4I69 - chain A; structure by X-ray diffraction, 1.79 A resolution.

# Chain A
Molecule: Heat resistant RNA dependent ATPase
Source organism: Thermus thermophilus
Notes: EC 3.6.4.13; fragment: RRM domain
UniProtKB: Q72GF3 (Q72GF3_THET2); residues 424-510 here correspond to UniProt positions 431-517 (UniProt number = residue number + 7)
Chain sequence (87 residues; row label = number of the first residue in the row):
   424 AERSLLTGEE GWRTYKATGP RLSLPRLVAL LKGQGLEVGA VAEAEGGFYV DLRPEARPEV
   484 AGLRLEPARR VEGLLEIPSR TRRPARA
Not modelled in the structure: 424, 504-510
Sequence notes: engineered mutation Ala463 (Lys470 in Q72GF3)
Reported in the primary citation:
  - mutagenesis - R444A (5- to 10-fold), Y472A (5- to 10-fold): decreased binding to RNA
  - mutagenesis - K439A (<5-fold), S446C, K455A, Q457C, G462C, R487A (<5-fold), R492A (<5-fold): unchanged binding to RNA
  - mutagenesis - A452C (10-fold): increased binding to RNA

# Summary
From the paper: R444A and Y472A reduce binding to RNA; A452C increases binding to RNA; 10 substitutions were
tested in all.
Chain A is Heat resistant RNA dependent ATPase (Thermus thermophilus); the structure, Crystal structure of the
K463A mutant of the RRM domain of RNA helicase HERA from T. ..., was determined by X-ray diffraction together
with 4I67 and 4I68 from the same study.
